2AUK - chain A; structure by X-ray diffraction, 2.30 A resolution.

Chain A:
Protein: DNA-directed RNA polymerase beta' chain
Organism: Escherichia coli
Notes: EC 2.7.7.6
UniProt: P0A8T7 (RPOC_ECOLI); residues 5-190 here correspond to UniProt positions 944-1129 (UniProt number = residue number + 939)
Chain sequence (190 residues; numbered 1 to 190; the number before each row is that of its first residue):
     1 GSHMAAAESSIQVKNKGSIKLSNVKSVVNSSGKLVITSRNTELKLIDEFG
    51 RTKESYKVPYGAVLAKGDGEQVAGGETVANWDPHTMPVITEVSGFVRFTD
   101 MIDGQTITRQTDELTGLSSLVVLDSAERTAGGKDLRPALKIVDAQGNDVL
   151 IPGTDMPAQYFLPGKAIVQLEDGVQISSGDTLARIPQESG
Unresolved in the structure: 190
Sequence notes: cloning artifact (1-4)
Swiss-Prot annotation at these positions:
  - modified residue: Lys44 (N6-acetyllysine)

Overview:
Chain A is DNA-directed RNA polymerase beta' chain (Escherichia coli); the structure, Structure of E. coli RNA
polymerase beta' G/G' insert, was determined by X-ray diffraction, deposited together with 2AUJ.
